Entry 8Y3Y (electron microscopy, 3.33 A resolution); this record covers chains B and C of the 6 polymer chains in the assembly.

== Chain B ==
Molecule: SIR2-like domain-containing protein
From: Bacillus subtilis
Reference sequence: D4G637 (D4G637_BACNB); residues 1-1005 here = UniProt positions 1-1005
Sequence (1005 residues; row label = number of the first residue in the row):
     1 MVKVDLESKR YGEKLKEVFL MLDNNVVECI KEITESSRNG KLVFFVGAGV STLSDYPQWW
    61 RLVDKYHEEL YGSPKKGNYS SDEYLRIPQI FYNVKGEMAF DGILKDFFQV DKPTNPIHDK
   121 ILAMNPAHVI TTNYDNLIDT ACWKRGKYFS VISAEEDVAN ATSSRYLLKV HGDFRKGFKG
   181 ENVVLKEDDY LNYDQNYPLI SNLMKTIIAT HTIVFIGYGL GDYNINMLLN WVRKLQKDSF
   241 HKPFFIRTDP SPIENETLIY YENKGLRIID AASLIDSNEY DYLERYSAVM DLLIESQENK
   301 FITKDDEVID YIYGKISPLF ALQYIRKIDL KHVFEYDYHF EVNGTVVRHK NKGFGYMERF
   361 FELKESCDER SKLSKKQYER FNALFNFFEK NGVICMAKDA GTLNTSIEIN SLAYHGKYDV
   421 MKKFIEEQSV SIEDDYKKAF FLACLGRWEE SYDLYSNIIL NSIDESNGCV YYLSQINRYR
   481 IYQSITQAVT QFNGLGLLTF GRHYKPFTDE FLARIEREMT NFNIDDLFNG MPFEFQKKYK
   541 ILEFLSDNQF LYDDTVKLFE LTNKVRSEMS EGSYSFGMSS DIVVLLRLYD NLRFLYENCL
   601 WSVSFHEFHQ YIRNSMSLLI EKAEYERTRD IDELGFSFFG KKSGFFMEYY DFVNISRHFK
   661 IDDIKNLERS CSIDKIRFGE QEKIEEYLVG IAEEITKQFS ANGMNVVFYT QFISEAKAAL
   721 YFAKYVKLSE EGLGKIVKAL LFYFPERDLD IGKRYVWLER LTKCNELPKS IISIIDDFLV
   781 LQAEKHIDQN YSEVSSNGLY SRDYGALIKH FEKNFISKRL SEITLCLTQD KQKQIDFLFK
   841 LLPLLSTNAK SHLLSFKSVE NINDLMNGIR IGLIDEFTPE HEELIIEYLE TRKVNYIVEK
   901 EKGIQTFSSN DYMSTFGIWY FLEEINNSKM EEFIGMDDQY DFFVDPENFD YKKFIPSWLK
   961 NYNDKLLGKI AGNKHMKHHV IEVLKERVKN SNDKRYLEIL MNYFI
Unresolved in the structure: 1-5, 495-503, 566-576, 635-643, 899-911
Reported in the primary citation:
  - catalytic residues: Asn-133, Tyr-134, Asp-135, His-171 (by similarity / conservation)
  - mutagenesis - Y134A, D135A, H171A, N202A, L1000A/M1001A: decreased catalytic activity on TTP
  - mutagenesis - R86E: decreased catalytic activity
  - mutagenesis - Y260E: unchanged catalytic activity
  - mutagenesis - R86E: decreased stability

== Chain C ==
Molecule: DSR anti-defence 1
From: Bacillus subtilis
Reference sequence: A0A9P1J8U5 (A0A9P1J8U5_BACIU); numbering as in UniProt (aligned over 1-120)
Sequence (120 residues; numbered 1 to 120; the number before each row is that of its first residue):
     1 MIEIFKDTGA THDLVYHSKI NTFVWDVEFD IVLSDSKELN KCYFVKCFNP YRINGKCDFA
    61 VSSIDIFSEG KRLLIENEFN FKITKAVHVA TSKDVTEIVL HLSERISSPF PIVKEVVYLD
Unresolved in the structure: 1-8, 34-37, 56-57, 75-77, 120

== Interface between chain B and chain C ==
Contacting residue pairs (34):
  Val-756(B) with Leu-119(C), hydrophobic
  Ser-796(B) with Val-45(C); Phe-67(C)
  Asn-797(B) with Cys-47(C), hydrogen bond (backbone-side chain); Val-117(C)
  Leu-799(B) with Arg-52(C); Leu-119(C), hydrophobic
  Tyr-800(B) with Asp-65(C), hydrogen bond; Lys-71(C)
  Arg-802(B) with Asn-54(C), hydrogen bond (side chain-backbone); Gly-55(C)
  Ala-806(B) with Ile-53(C); Asn-54(C)
  His-810(B) with Ile-53(C)
  Asp-864(B) with Glu-78(C)
  Met-866(B) with Asp-58(C)
  Asn-867(B) with Leu-74(C)
  Tyr-912(B) with Glu-78(C), hydrogen bond (side chain-backbone); Phe-79(C), hydrogen bond (side chain-backbone)
  Ile-918(B) with Phe-59(C), hydrophobic
  Ile-955(B) with Ser-107(C)
  Ser-957(B) with Ser-107(C), hydrogen bond
  Lys-960(B) with Ser-18(C), hydrogen bond (side chain-backbone); Lys-19(C); Val-61(C)
  Asn-961(B) with Phe-59(C); Ala-60(C); Val-61(C), hydrogen bond (backbone-backbone)
  Tyr-962(B) with Val-61(C)
  Asn-963(B) with Phe-59(C); Ala-60(C)
  Lys-965(B) with Phe-59(C)
  Arg-995(B) with Phe-48(C)
  Tyr-1003(B) with Tyr-51(C)
Other interface residues (no listed pair), chain B (30 interface residues in all): Tyr-755, Glu-759, Gly-798, Asp-803, Arg-870, Leu-922, Trp-958, Asp-964
Other interface residues (no listed pair), chain C (25 interface residues in all): Asn-49, Pro-50
Interface features reported in the paper:
  - hot spots on chain C (mutagenesis) - H17E, K19E, N21E, F59E: decreased binding to DSR2

== Summary ==
30 residues of chain B face 25 of chain C across their interface; the contacts include 8 hydrogen bonds. Among
the polar pairs are Asn-797(B)/Cys-47(C), Tyr-800(B)/Asp-65(C) and Arg-802(B)/Asn-54(C). From the paper:
catalytic residues Asn-133(B), Tyr-134(B) and Asp-135(B) among others; Y134A, D135A and H171A of chain B,
among others, reduce catalytic activity on TTP; 11 substitutions were tested in all.
Here chain B is SIR2-like domain-containing protein and chain C is DSR anti-defence 1, both from Bacillus
subtilis. Entry 8Y3Y (The Cryo-EM structure of anti-phage defense associated DSR2 tetramer bound with two
DSAD1 inhibitors (opposite side)) was determined by electron microscopy together with 8Y13, 8Y34, 8Y3M, 8Y3W
and 8ZC9 from the same study.
